Entry 3V2W (X-ray diffraction, 3.35 A resolution); this record covers chain A.

[Chain A]
Molecule: Sphingosine 1-phosphate receptor 1, Lysozyme chimera
From: Homo sapiens
Notes: EC 3.2.1.17
Reference sequence: chimeric construct of P21453, P00720: residues 2-231 from P21453 (S1PR1_HUMAN) positions 2-231 (same numbers); residues 1002-1161 from P00720 positions 2-161 (UniProt number = residue number - 1000); residues 245-326 from P21453 (S1PR1_HUMAN) positions 244-325 (UniProt number = residue number - 1)
Amino-acid sequence (520 residues; row label = number of the first residue in the row; numbers below 1 keep their minus sign (Met-17 is residue -17)):
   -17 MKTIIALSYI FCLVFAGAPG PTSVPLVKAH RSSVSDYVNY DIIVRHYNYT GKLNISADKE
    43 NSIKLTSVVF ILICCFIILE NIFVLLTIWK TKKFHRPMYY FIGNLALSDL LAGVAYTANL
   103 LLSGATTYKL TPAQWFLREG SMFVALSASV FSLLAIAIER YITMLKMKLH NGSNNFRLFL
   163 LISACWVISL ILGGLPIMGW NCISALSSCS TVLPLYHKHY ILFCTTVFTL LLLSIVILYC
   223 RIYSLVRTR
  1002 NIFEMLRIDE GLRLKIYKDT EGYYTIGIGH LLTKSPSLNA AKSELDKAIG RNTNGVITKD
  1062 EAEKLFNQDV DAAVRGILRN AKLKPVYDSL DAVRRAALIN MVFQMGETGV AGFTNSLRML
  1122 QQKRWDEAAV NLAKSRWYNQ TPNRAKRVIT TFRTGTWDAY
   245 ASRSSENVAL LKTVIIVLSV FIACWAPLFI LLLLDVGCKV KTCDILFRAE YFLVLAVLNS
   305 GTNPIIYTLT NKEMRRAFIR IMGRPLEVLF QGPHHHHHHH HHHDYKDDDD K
Disordered / not traced: -17 to 16, 40-46, 149-155, 326-355
Sequence notes: expression tag (-17 to 1, 327-355); conflict Gly1012 (Arg12 in P00720), Arg1137 (Ile137 in P00720); engineered mutation Thr1054 (Cys54 in P00720), Ala1097 (Cys97 in P00720)
Cystine bridges: Cys184-Cys191, Cys282-Cys287
Glycans and other covalent adducts: N-acetylglucosamine (NAG) linked to Asn30
Residues lining bound ligands: ML5 ({(3R)-3-amino-4-[(3-hexylphenyl)amino]-4-oxobutyl}phosphonic acid): Tyr29, Lys34, Tyr98, Asn101, Ser105, Thr109, Trp117, Arg120, Glu121, Met124, Phe125, Leu128, Val194, Cys206, Thr207, Phe210, Trp269, Leu272, Phe273, Leu276, Glu294, Leu297, Val301
Curated features (UniProtKB/Swiss-Prot):
  - active site (Proton donor/acceptor): Glu1011, Asp1020
  - binding site (substrate): Leu1032, Phe1104, Ser1117, Asn1132
Reported in the primary citation:
  - binding site for ML5: Lys34, Asn101, Arg120, Glu121
  - mutagenesis - F210L, F265L, W269F: decreased signaling in response to CYM-5442
  - mutagenesis - W269L: abolished signaling in response to CYM-5442
  - mutagenesis - W269L: abolished binding to CYM-5442
  - mutagenesis - W269L: unchanged signaling
  - specificity-determining residues: Met124, Leu276 (proposed by the authors, not directly observed)

[Overview]
Bound to chain A: compound ML5. N-acetylglucosamine is covalently linked to Asn30. UniProt lists active-site
residues Glu1011 and Asp1020 and 4 substrate-binding residues. The paper reports a binding site for ML5 at
Lys34, Asn101 and Arg120 among others; F210L, F265L and W269F reduce signaling in response to CYM-5442.
Chain A is Sphingosine 1-phosphate receptor 1, Lysozyme chimera (Homo sapiens); the structure, Crystal
Structure of a Lipid G protein-Coupled Receptor at 3.35A, was determined by X-ray diffraction together with
3V2Y from the same study.
